8R70 - chains A and B; structure by X-ray diffraction, 1.80 A resolution.

# Chain A (and B)
Protein: Heparinase
Source organism: Bacteroides thetaiotaomicron VPI-5482
Notes: chain B of this document is another copy of the same molecule, construct and numbering; everything in this record applies to it too
UniProtKB: Q89ZG7 (Q89ZG7_BACTN); residue numbers follow UniProt; this construct covers 27-644
Amino-acid sequence (644 residues; numbered 1 to 644; the number before each row is that of its first residue):
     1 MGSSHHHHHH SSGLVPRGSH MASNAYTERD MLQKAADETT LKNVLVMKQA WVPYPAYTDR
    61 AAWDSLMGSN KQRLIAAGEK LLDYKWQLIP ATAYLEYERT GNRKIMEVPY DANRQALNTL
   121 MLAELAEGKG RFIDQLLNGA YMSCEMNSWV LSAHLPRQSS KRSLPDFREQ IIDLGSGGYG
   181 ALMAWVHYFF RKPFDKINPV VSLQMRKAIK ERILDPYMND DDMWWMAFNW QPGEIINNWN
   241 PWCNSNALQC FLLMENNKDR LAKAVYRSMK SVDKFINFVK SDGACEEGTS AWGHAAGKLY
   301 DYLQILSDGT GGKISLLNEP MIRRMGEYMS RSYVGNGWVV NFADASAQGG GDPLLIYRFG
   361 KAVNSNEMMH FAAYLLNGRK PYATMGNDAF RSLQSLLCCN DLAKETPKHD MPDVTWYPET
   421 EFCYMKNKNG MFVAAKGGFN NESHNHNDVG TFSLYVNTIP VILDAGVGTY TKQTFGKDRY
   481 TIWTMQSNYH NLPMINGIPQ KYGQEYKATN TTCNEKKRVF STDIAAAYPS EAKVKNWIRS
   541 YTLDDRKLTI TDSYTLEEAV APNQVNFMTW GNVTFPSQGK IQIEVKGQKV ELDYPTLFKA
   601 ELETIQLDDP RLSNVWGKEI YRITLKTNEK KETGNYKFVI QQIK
Disordered / not traced: 1-26 (chain B: 1-25, 470-480)
Construct notes: initiating methionine (1); expression tag (2-26); engineered mutation Ala291 (Tyr in Q89ZG7)
Bound ions: Zn2+: His446, Asp464, His490
Ligand contacts: polyethylene glycol (P4K): Asp282, Arg323, Arg324, Glu327, Arg331, Thr415, Trp416, Tyr417, Pro418
What the authors report for this chain:
  - binding site for N-acetylglucosamine: Trp224, Trp242
  - binding site for beta-D-glucopyranuronic acid: Arg103, His154, Leu174, Asn238, Trp239, Trp242
  - conformationally variable residues (loop rearrangement): Tyr470, Phe475 (from molecular simulation)
  - mutagenesis - R103A (50 to 60-fold), H154A (50 to 60-fold), L174A, W239A (100-fold), H444A (17,000-fold): decreased catalytic activity
  - catalytic residues: Asn238, His444
  - mutagenesis - N238A: decreased catalytic activity on HA

# Chain A / chain B interface
Residue-residue contacts (57; chain A residue first):
  Leu88(A) with Trp86(B), hydrophobic; Met142(B), hydrophobic
  Pro90(A) with Asn138(B)
  Ala91(A) with Leu137(B), hydrophobic; Asn138(B), hydrogen bond (backbone-side chain); Tyr141(B), hydrophobic
  Thr92(A) with Asp134(B); Asn138(B), hydrogen bond (backbone-side chain)
  Leu95(A) with Leu137(B), hydrophobic; Ile197(B), hydrophobic
  Arg99(A) with Asp134(B), salt bridge
  Asp134(A) with Thr92(B); Arg99(B), salt bridge
  Leu137(A) with Ala91(B), hydrophobic
  Asn138(A) with Pro90(B); Ala91(B), hydrogen bond (side chain-backbone); Thr92(B), hydrogen bond (side chain-backbone)
  Tyr141(A) with Ala91(B), hydrophobic; Asn147(B), hydrogen bond; Leu164(B); Pro165(B)
  Met142(A) with Leu88(B), hydrophobic
  Glu145(A) with Glu145(B); Met146(B); Asn147(B), hydrogen bond (side chain-backbone)
  Met146(A) with Glu145(B)
  Asn147(A) with Tyr141(B), hydrogen bond; Glu145(B), hydrogen bond (backbone-side chain); Gln204(B), hydrogen bond
  Arg162(A) with Ile197(B), hydrogen bond (side chain-backbone); Asn198(B)
  Leu164(A) with Tyr141(B); Asn198(B); Val200(B), hydrophobic; Val201(B), hydrophobic
  Pro165(A) with Tyr141(B); Val200(B)
  Asp166(A) with Val200(B)
  Phe167(A) with Val200(B), hydrophobic; Leu203(B), hydrophobic; Gln204(B); Lys207(B)
  Arg168(A) with Leu203(B)
  Ile197(A) with Leu95(B), hydrophobic; Arg162(B), hydrogen bond (backbone-side chain)
  Asn198(A) with Arg162(B); Leu164(B)
  Pro199(A) with Arg162(B)
  Val200(A) with Leu164(B), hydrophobic; Pro165(B); Asp166(B)
  Val201(A) with Leu164(B), hydrophobic
  Leu203(A) with Phe167(B), hydrophobic; Arg168(B)
  Gln204(A) with Asn147(B), hydrogen bond; Phe167(B)
  Lys207(A) with Phe167(B)
Interface residues without a listed pair, chain A (29 interface residues in all): Trp86
Interface residues without a listed pair, chain B (29 interface residues in all): Pro199

# Overview
The chain A/chain B interface involves 29 residues from each chain, with 12 hydrogen bonds and 2 salt bridges.
Polar contacts include Arg99(A)-Asp134(B), Ala91(A)-Asn138(B) and Thr92(A)-Asn138(B). The paper reports
catalytic residues Asn238(A) and His444(A); R103A, H154A and L174A of chain A, among others, reduce catalytic
activity; 6 substitutions were tested in all.
Chain A and chain B are both Heparinase (Bacteroides thetaiotaomicron VPI-5482); the structure, Polysaccharide
lyase BtPL33HA (BT4410) Y291A with HA dp4, was determined by X-ray diffraction together with 8R6Z, 8R71, 8R72,
8R73 and 8R75 from the same study.
